4Y8H - chains F and G of the 34 polymer chains in the assembly; structure by X-ray diffraction, 2.50 A resolution.

# Chain F
Molecule: Probable proteasome subunit alpha type-7
Organism: Saccharomyces cerevisiae (strain ATCC 204508 / S288c)
Notes: EC 3.4.25.1
UniProtKB: P21242 (PSA7_YEAST); residues -3 to 284 here correspond to UniProt positions 1-288 (UniProt number = residue number + 4)
Chain sequence (288 residues; each row starts with the number of its first residue; numbers below 1 keep their minus sign (Met-3 is residue -3)):
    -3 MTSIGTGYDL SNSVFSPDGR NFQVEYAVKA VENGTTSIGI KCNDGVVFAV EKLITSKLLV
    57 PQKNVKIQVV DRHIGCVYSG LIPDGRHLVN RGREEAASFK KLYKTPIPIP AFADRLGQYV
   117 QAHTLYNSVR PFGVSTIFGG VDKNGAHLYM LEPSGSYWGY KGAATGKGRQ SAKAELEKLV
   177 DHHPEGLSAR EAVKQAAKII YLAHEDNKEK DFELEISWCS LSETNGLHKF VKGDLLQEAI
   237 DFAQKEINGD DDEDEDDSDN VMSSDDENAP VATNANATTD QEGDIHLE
Not modelled in the structure: -3 to 1, 245-284
Curated features (UniProtKB/Swiss-Prot):
  - modified residue: Thr-2 (N-acetylthreonine)

# Chain G
Molecule: Proteasome subunit alpha type-1
Organism: Saccharomyces cerevisiae (strain ATCC 204508 / S288c)
Notes: EC 3.4.25.1
UniProtKB: P21243 (PSA1_YEAST); residues -8 to 243 here correspond to UniProt positions 1-252 (UniProt number = residue number + 9)
Chain sequence (252 residues; row label = number of the first residue in the row; numbers below 1 keep their minus sign (Met-8 is residue -8)):
    -8 MSGAAAASAA GYDRHITIFS PEGRLYQVEY AFKATNQTNI NSLAVRGKDC TVVISQKKVP
    52 DKLLDPTTVS YIFCISRTIG MVVNGPIPDA RNAALRAKAE AAEFRYKYGY DMPCDVLAKR
   112 MANLSQIYTQ RAYMRPLGVI LTFVSVDEEL GPSIYKTDPA GYYVGYKATA TGPKQQEITT
   172 NLENHFKKSK IDHINEESWE KVVEFAITHM IDALGTEFSK NDLEVGVATK DKFFTLSAEN
   232 IEERLVAIAE QD
Not modelled in the structure: -8 to 1, 243
Ion coordination: Mg2+: Thr8, Tyr119, Arg122, Met125

# How chain F and chain G interact
Residue-residue contacts (64):
  Thr2(F) - His6(G)  hydrogen bond (backbone-side chain)
  Gly3(F) - His6(G)
  Tyr4(F) - Arg5(G)
  Tyr4(F) - His6(G)
  Tyr4(F) - Tyr21(G)
  Ser9(F) - Arg126(G)
  Val10(F) - His6(G)
  Val10(F) - Gln18(G)
  Phe11(F) - Gln18(G)  hydrogen bond (backbone-side chain)
  Phe11(F) - Tyr21(G)
  Phe11(F) - Ala22(G)  hydrophobic
  Phe11(F) - Ala25(G)  hydrophobic
  Phe11(F) - Arg126(G)
  Phe11(F) - Pro127(G)
  Ser12(F) - Tyr21(G)
  Pro13(F) - Tyr21(G)  hydrophobic
  Pro13(F) - Lys24(G)  hydrogen bond (backbone-side chain)
  Asp14(F) - Lys24(G)
  Gly15(F) - Tyr21(G)
  Gly15(F) - Ala25(G)
  Lys37(F) - Asp56(G)  salt bridge
  Asp110(F) - Arg82(G)
  Gln114(F) - Arg82(G)  hydrogen bond (side chain-backbone)
  Gln114(F) - Asn83(G)
  Gln114(F) - Leu86(G)
  Gln117(F) - Pro79(G)
  Gln117(F) - Asp80(G)
  Gln117(F) - Asn83(G)  hydrogen bond
  Gln117(F) - Arg126(G)
  Thr120(F) - Arg126(G)  hydrogen bond (backbone-side chain)
  Leu121(F) - Tyr124(G)
  Leu121(F) - Arg126(G)
  Leu121(F) - Leu128(G)  hydrophobic
  Tyr122(F) - Tyr124(G)
  Tyr122(F) - Met125(G)  hydrophobic
  Ser150(F) - Pro79(G)
  Gly151(F) - Pro79(G)
  Ser152(F) - Ile78(G)
  Ser152(F) - Pro79(G)
  Tyr153(F) - Arg82(G)  hydrogen bond (backbone-side chain)
  Trp154(F) - Leu55(G)  hydrophobic
  Trp154(F) - Thr59(G)
  Trp154(F) - Val60(G)  hydrophobic
  Trp154(F) - Ser61(G)
  Trp154(F) - Tyr62(G)
  Trp154(F) - Ile78(G)  hydrophobic
  Trp154(F) - Arg82(G)
  Gly155(F) - Leu55(G)
  Gly155(F) - Asp56(G)  hydrogen bond (backbone-backbone)
  Gly155(F) - Thr59(G)  hydrogen bond (backbone-side chain)
  Tyr156(F) - Leu54(G)
  Tyr156(F) - Leu55(G)
  Tyr156(F) - Asp56(G)
  Lys157(F) - Lys53(G)
  Lys157(F) - Leu54(G)  hydrogen bond (backbone-backbone)
  Lys157(F) - Leu55(G)
  Lys157(F) - Pro57(G)
  Gly158(F) - Leu54(G)
  Lys169(F) - Asp52(G)
  Leu172(F) - Leu54(G)  hydrophobic
  Glu173(F) - Lys53(G)  salt bridge
  Glu173(F) - Leu54(G)
  Val176(F) - Leu54(G)  hydrophobic
  Asp177(F) - Lys53(G)  salt bridge
Other interface residues (no listed pair), chain F (32 interface residues in all): Tyr145
Other interface residues (no listed pair), chain G (29 interface residues in all): Gly129

# Summary
The interface between chain F and chain G involves 32 residues on one side and 29 on the other; the contacts
include 10 hydrogen bonds and 3 salt bridges. Polar contacts include Lys37(F)-Asp56(G), Glu173(F)-Lys53(G) and
Asp177(F)-Lys53(G). Thr8(G), Tyr119(G), Arg122(G) and Met125(G) coordinate Mg2+.
Chain F is Probable proteasome subunit alpha type-7 and chain G is Proteasome subunit alpha type-1, both from
Saccharomyces cerevisiae (strain ATCC 204508 / S288c); the structure, Yeast 20S proteasome in complex with
N3-APAL-ep, was determined by X-ray diffraction, deposited together with 4Y69, 4Y6A, 4Y6V, 4Y6Z, 4Y70, 4Y74
and 34 further entries.
